PDB entry 8U89 | electron microscopy, 3.30 A resolution | chains B and C of the 3 polymer chains in the assembly

Chain B:
Molecule: Serine/threonine-protein phosphatase 2A 56 kDa regulatory subunit delta isoform
Organism: Homo sapiens
Reference sequence: Q14738 (2A5D_HUMAN); residues 1-602 here = UniProt positions 1-602
Chain sequence (602 residues; each row starts with the number of its first residue):
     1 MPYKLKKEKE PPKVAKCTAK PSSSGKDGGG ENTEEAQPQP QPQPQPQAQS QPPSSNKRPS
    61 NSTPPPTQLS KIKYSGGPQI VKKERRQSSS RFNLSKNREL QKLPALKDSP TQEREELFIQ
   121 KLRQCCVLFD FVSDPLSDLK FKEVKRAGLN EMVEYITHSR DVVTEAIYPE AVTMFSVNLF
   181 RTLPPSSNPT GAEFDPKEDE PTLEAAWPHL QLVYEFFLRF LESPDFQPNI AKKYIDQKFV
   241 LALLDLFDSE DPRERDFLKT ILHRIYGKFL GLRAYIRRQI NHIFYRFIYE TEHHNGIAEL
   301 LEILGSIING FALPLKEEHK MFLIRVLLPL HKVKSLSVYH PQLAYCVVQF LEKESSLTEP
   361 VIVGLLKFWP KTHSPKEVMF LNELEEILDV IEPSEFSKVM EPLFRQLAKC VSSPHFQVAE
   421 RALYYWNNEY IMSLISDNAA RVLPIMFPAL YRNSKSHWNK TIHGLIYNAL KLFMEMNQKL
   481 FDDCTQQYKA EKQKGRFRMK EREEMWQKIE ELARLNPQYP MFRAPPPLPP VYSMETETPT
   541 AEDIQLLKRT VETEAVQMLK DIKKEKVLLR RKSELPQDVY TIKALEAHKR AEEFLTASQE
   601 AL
Disordered / not traced: 1-104, 478-602
Differences from the reference sequence: engineered mutation Lys197 (Glu in Q14738)
Swiss-Prot annotation at these positions:
  - region: Gln37 to Pro52 (8 X 2 AA approximate tandem repeats of Q-P)
  - motif: Arg523 to Pro530 (SH3-binding), Lys548 to Glu565 (Nuclear localization signal)
  - modified residue: Thr63 (Phosphothreonine), Ser88 (Phosphoserine), Ser89 (Phosphoserine), Ser90 (Phosphoserine), Ser573 (Phosphoserine), Ser598 (Phosphoserine)

Chain C:
Molecule: Serine/threonine-protein phosphatase 2A catalytic subunit alpha isoform
Organism: Homo sapiens
Notes: EC 3.1.3.16
Reference sequence: P67775 (PP2AA_HUMAN); numbering as in UniProt (aligned over 1-309)
Chain sequence (309 residues; row label = number of the first residue in the row):
     1 MDEKVFTKEL DQWIEQLNEC KQLSESQVKS LCEKAKEILT KESNVQEVRC PVTVCGDVHG
    61 QFHDLMELFR IGGKSPDTNY LFMGDYVDRG YYSVETVTLL VALKVRYRER ITILRGNHES
   121 RQITQVYGFY DECLRKYGNA NVWKYFTDLF DYLPLTALVD GQIFCLHGGL SPSIDTLDHI
   181 RALDRLQEVP HEGPMCDLLW SDPDDRGGWG ISPRGAGYTF GQDISETFNH ANGLTLVSRA
   241 HQLVMEGYNW CHDRNVVTIF SAPNYCYRCG NQAAIMELDD TLKYSFLQFD PAPRRGEPHV
   301 TRRTPDYFL
Disordered / not traced: 1, 298-303
Swiss-Prot annotation at these positions:
  - active site: His118 (Proton donor)
  - binding site (Mn(2+)): Asp57, His59, Asp85, Asn117, His167, His241
  - binding site (Zn(2+)): Asp57, His59, Asp85
  - binding site (Fe(3+)): Asp85, Asn117, His167, His241
  - modified residue: Tyr307 (Phosphotyrosine), Leu309 (Leucine methyl ester)
Metal / ion sites: Mn2+ site 1: Asp57, Asp85; Mn2+ site 2: Asp85, Asn117, His167, His241

How chain B and chain C interact:
Pairs across the interface (31):
  Pro189(B) - Arg268(C)
  Ala192(B) - Tyr91(C)
  Glu193(B) - Tyr91(C)
  Glu193(B) - Tyr267(C)
  Phe194(B) - Tyr267(C)  hydrophobic
  Phe194(B) - Arg268(C)
  Asp195(B) - Arg268(C)
  Glu198(B) - Arg268(C)
  Lys332(B) - Asp306(C)
  Lys332(B) - Tyr307(C)  hydrogen bond
  Lys367(B) - Tyr307(C)
  Phe368(B) - Tyr307(C)  hydrophobic
  Trp369(B) - Tyr307(C)
  Lys371(B) - Leu134(C)
  Lys371(B) - Asp306(C)  hydrogen bond (backbone-backbone)
  Lys371(B) - Tyr307(C)
  Lys371(B) - Leu309(C)
  Thr372(B) - Asp131(C)
  His373(B) - Asp306(C)
  Ser374(B) - Tyr130(C)
  Ser374(B) - Asp131(C)  hydrogen bond
  Lys376(B) - Asp306(C)  salt bridge
  Pro414(B) - Gln125(C)  hydrogen bond (backbone-side chain)
  Pro414(B) - Tyr130(C)
  His415(B) - Gln125(C)  hydrogen bond (side chain-backbone)
  His415(B) - Tyr130(C)
  Phe416(B) - Gln125(C)
  Phe416(B) - Val126(C)  hydrophobic
  Trp458(B) - Arg121(C)
  Trp458(B) - Gln122(C)
  Trp458(B) - Gln125(C)
Also at the interface, not in a pair above, chain B (25 interface residues in all): Asp199, Pro370, Pro375, Ser413, Gln417, Asn459
Also at the interface, not in a pair above, chain C (17 interface residues in all): Arg135, Ala140, Trp143, Cys266

Summary:
The interface between chain B and chain C involves 25 residues on one side and 17 on the other; the contacts
include 5 hydrogen bonds and 1 salt bridge. Polar pairs include Lys376(B)-Asp306(C), Lys332(B)-Tyr307(C) and
Ser374(B)-Asp131(C).
Here chain B is Serine/threonine-protein phosphatase 2A 56 kDa regulatory subunit delta isoform and chain C is
Serine/threonine-protein phosphatase 2A catalytic subunit alpha isoform, both from Homo sapiens. Entry 8U89
(The structure of the PP2A-B56Delta holoenzyme mutant - E197K) was determined by electron microscopy,
deposited together with 8U1X.
